PDB entry 6BYY | X-ray diffraction, 2.30 A resolution | chains A and K of the 4 polymer chains in the assembly

[Chain A]
Molecule: MEF2 chimera
Source organism: Homo sapiens
UniProtKB: chimeric construct of Q02078, Q02080: residues 1-64 from Q02078 (MEF2A_HUMAN) positions 1-64 (same numbers); residues 65-91 from Q02080 positions 65-91 (same numbers); residues 92-95 from Q02078 (MEF2A_HUMAN) positions 92-95 (same numbers)
Amino-acid sequence (95 residues; each row starts with the number of its first residue):
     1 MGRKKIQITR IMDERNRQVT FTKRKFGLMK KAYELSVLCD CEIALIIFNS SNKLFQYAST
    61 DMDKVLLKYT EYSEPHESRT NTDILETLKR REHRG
Unresolved in the structure: 1, 93-95
Small-molecule neighbours: 1PG (2-(2-{2-[2-(2-methoxy-ethoxy)-ethoxy]-ethoxy}-ethoxy)-ethanol): Glu42, Lys64, Val65, Lys68, Glu71, Tyr72
UniProt features mapped onto this chain:
  - DNA-binding region: Ala58 to Lys64 (Mef2-type)
  - modified residue: Ser59 (Phosphoserine)

[Chain K]
Molecule: 14-nt DNA strand
Sequence (14 nucleotides; row label = number of the first residue in the row):
     2 AACTATTTAT AAGA

[Interface between chain A and chain K]
Contacting residue pairs (9):
  Gly2(A) - DT7(K)  hydrogen bond to the base
  Gly2(A) - DT8(K)  hydrogen bond to the sugar
  Arg3(A) - DT5(K)  hydrogen bond to the base
  Arg3(A) - DA6(K)  hydrogen bond to the sugar
  Arg3(A) - DT7(K)  sugar contact
  Lys5(A) - DT8(K)  sugar contact
  Lys5(A) - DT9(K)  phosphate contact
  Lys31(A) - DA10(K)  hydrogen bond to the phosphate
  Lys31(A) - DT11(K)  salt bridge to the phosphate
Also at the interface, not in a pair above, chain A (5 interface residues in all): Lys4
Also at the interface, not in a pair above, chain K (8 interface residues in all): DC4

[In short]
Chain A and chain K form an interface of 5 and 8 residues respectively, with 5 hydrogen bonds and 1 salt
bridge. Polar pairs include Gly2(A)-DT7(K), Arg3(A)-DT5(K) and Gly2(A)-DT8(K). Ligands of chain A: compound
1PG. Curated annotation (UniProt) lists a DNA-binding region on chain A.
Chain A is MEF2 chimera (Homo sapiens) and chain K is a 14-nt DNA strand; the structure, MEF2 CHIMERA/DNA
Complex, was determined by X-ray diffraction (same publication as 6BZ1).
